PDB entry 5FGF | X-ray diffraction, 2.60 A resolution | chains D and E of the 28 polymer chains in the assembly

# Chain D
Name: Proteasome subunit alpha type-5
Source organism: Saccharomyces cerevisiae (strain ATCC 204508 / S288c)
Notes: EC 3.4.25.1
UniProt: P32379 (PSA5_YEAST); residues -7 to 252 here correspond to UniProt positions 1-260 (UniProt number = residue number + 8)
Chain sequence (260 residues; each row starts with the number of its first residue; numbers below 1 keep their minus sign (Met-7 is residue -7)):
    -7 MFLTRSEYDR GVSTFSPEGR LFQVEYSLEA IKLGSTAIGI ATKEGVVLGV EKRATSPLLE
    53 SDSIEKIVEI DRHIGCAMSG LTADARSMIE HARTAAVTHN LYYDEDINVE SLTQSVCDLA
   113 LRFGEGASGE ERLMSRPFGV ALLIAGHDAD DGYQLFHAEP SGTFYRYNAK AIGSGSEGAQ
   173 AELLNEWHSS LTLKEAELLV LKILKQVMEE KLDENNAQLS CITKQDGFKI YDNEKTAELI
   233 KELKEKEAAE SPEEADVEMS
Disordered / not traced: -7 to 0, 118-124, 243-252

# Chain E
Name: Proteasome subunit alpha type-6
Source organism: Saccharomyces cerevisiae (strain ATCC 204508 / S288c)
Notes: EC 3.4.25.1
UniProt: P40302 (PSA6_YEAST); residues 0-233 here correspond to UniProt positions 1-234 (UniProt number = residue number + 1)
Chain sequence (234 residues; row label = number of the first residue in the row; numbering starts at 0):
     0 MFRNNYDGDT VTFSPTGRLF QVEYALEAIK QGSVTVGLRS NTHAVLVALK RNADELSSYQ
    60 KKIIKCDEHM GLSLAGLAPD ARVLSNYLRQ QCNYSSLVFN RKLAVERAGH LLCDKAQKNT
   120 QSYGGRPYGV GLLIIGYDKS GAHLLEFQPS GNVTELYGTA IGARSQGAKT YLERTLDTFI
   180 KIDGNPDELI KAGVEAISQS LRDESLTVDN LSIAIVGKDT PFTIYDGEAV AKYI
Disordered / not traced: 0-2
Curated features (UniProtKB/Swiss-Prot):
  - modified residue: Ser13 (Phosphoserine)
  - cross-link: Lys190 (Glycyl lysine isopeptide (Lys-Gly) (interchain with G-Cter in ubiquitin))

# Interface between chain D and chain E
Pairs across the interface (41):
  Ser5(D) - Arg125(E)
  Thr6(D) - Gly7(E)
  Thr6(D) - Gln20(E)
  Phe7(D) - Gln20(E)  hydrogen bond (backbone-side chain)
  Phe7(D) - Tyr23(E)
  Phe7(D) - Leu76(E)  hydrophobic
  Phe7(D) - Arg125(E)
  Phe7(D) - Pro126(E)
  Ser8(D) - Tyr23(E)
  Pro9(D) - Tyr23(E)  hydrophobic
  Pro9(D) - Glu26(E)
  Glu10(D) - Glu26(E)
  Glu10(D) - Gln30(E)
  Gly11(D) - Tyr23(E)
  Gly11(D) - Ala27(E)
  Leu13(D) - Arg125(E)
  Gln106(D) - Arg81(E)  hydrogen bond
  Asp110(D) - Arg81(E)  salt bridge
  Leu113(D) - Pro78(E)  hydrophobic
  Leu113(D) - Arg125(E)
  Glu117(D) - Tyr122(E)  hydrogen bond
  Ser153(D) - Pro78(E)
  Gly154(D) - Pro78(E)
  Thr155(D) - Gln59(E)
  Phe156(D) - Gln59(E)
  Tyr157(D) - Arg50(E)
  Tyr157(D) - Ala52(E)
  Tyr157(D) - Ser56(E)
  Tyr157(D) - Ser57(E)
  Arg158(D) - Ser56(E)
  Arg158(D) - Ser57(E)  hydrogen bond (backbone-backbone)
  Tyr159(D) - Ala52(E)
  Tyr159(D) - Asp53(E)
  Tyr159(D) - Leu55(E)
  Tyr159(D) - Ser56(E)
  Asn160(D) - Leu55(E)  hydrogen bond (backbone-backbone)
  Ala161(D) - Leu55(E)
  Gln172(D) - Asp53(E)  hydrogen bond
  Gln172(D) - Leu55(E)
  Leu175(D) - Leu55(E)
  Leu176(D) - Leu55(E)  hydrophobic
Interface residues without a listed pair, chain D (26 interface residues in all): Arg2, Gly3
Interface residues without a listed pair, chain E (25 interface residues in all): Asp6, Ala24, Asn51, Asp79, Gly123, Gly128

# In short
Chain D and chain E form an interface of 26 and 25 residues respectively; the contacts include 6 hydrogen
bonds and 1 salt bridge. Polar contacts include Asp110(D)-Arg81(E), Phe7(D)-Gln20(E) and Gln106(D)-Arg81(E).
Chain D is Proteasome subunit alpha type-5 and chain E is Proteasome subunit alpha type-6, both from
Saccharomyces cerevisiae (strain ATCC 204508 / S288c); the structure, Yeast 20S proteasome
beta5-H(-2)A-T1A-K81R triple mutant in complex with Carfilzomib, was determined by X-ray diffraction,
deposited together with 5CZ4, 5CZ5, 5CZ6, 5CZ7, 5CZ8, 5CZ9 and 16 further entries.
